PDB entry 5VHP | electron microscopy, 7.90 A resolution (low resolution: residue-level contacts below are approximate; hydrogen-bond / salt-bridge calls are withheld) | chains G and D of the 8 polymer chains in the assembly

== Chain G ==
Protein: 26S proteasome non-ATPase regulatory subunit 10
From: Homo sapiens
UniProtKB: O75832 (PSD10_HUMAN); residues 3-226 here = UniProt positions 3-226
Chain sequence (224 residues; row label = number of the first residue in the row):
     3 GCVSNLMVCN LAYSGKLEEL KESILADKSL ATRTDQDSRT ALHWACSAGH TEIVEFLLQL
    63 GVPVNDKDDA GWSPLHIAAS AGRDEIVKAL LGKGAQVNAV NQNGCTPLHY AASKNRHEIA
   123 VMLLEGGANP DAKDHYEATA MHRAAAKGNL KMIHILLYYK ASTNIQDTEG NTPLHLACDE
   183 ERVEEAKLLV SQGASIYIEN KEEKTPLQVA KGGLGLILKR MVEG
Swiss-Prot annotation at these positions:
  - mutagenesis: E182 (E182A: Abolishes interaction with RB1)

== Chain D ==
Protein: 26S proteasome regulatory subunit 6B
From: Homo sapiens
UniProtKB: P43686 (PRS6B_HUMAN), isoform P43686-2; residues 145-406 here correspond to UniProt positions 114-375 (UniProt number = residue number - 31)
Chain sequence (262 residues; numbered 145 to 406; the number before each row is that of its first residue):
   145 PEADSSIMML TSDQKPDVMY ADIGGMDIQK QEVREAVELP LTHFELYKQI GIDPPRGVLM
   205 YGPPGCGKTM LAKAVAHHTT AAFIRVVGSE FVQKYLGEGP RMVRDVFRLA KENAPAIIFI
   265 DEIDAIATKR FDAQTGADRE VQRILLELLN QMDGFDQNVN VKVIMATNRA DTLDPALLRP
   325 GRLDRKIEFP LPDRRQKRLI FSTITSKMNL SEEVDLEDYV ARPDKISGAD INSICQESGM
   385 LAVRENRYIV LAKDFEKAYK TV
Unresolved in the structure: 145-169

== Chain G / chain D interface ==
Residue-residue contacts (38):
  C4(G) with Y392(D)
  V5(G) with Y392(D)
  Q38(G) with N390(D)
  D39(G) with R391(D); L395(D)
  R41(G) with E357(D)
  H45(G) with E356(D)
  S49(G) with E356(D)
  D71(G) with K397(D)
  W74(G) with E357(D)
  I79(G) with E356(D)
  S82(G) with E356(D)
  N105(G) with D362(D)
  H111(G) with E361(D)
  Y112(G) with D359(D); E361(D)
  S115(G) with E361(D)
  K116(G) with D359(D); E361(D)
  Y138(G) with R366(D)
  R145(G) with E361(D); D362(D)
  A148(G) with R338(D); R339(D)
  K149(G) with R339(D); R342(D); L360(D); E361(D); V364(D)
  D169(G) with K369(D)
  N173(G) with K369(D)
  L178(G) with R338(D)
  D181(G) with R338(D); D368(D)
  E182(G) with D337(D); R338(D); R339(D)
  R184(G) with R339(D)
Interface residues without a listed pair, chain G (32 interface residues in all): D70, A72, A83, Q104, G150, E171
Interface residues without a listed pair, chain D (20 interface residues in all): E400

== Overview ==
Chain G and chain D form an interface of 32 and 20 residues respectively. From UniProt: one mutagenesis site
on chain G.
Chain G is 26S proteasome non-ATPase regulatory subunit 10 and chain D is 26S proteasome regulatory subunit
6B, both from Homo sapiens; the structure, Conformational Landscape of the p28-Bound Human Proteasome
Regulatory Particle, was determined by electron microscopy together with 5VGZ, 5VHF, 5VHH, 5VHI, 5VHJ, 5VHM
and 5 further entries from the same study.
